Entry 7AT1 (X-ray diffraction, 2.80 A resolution); this record covers chains A and B of the 4 polymer chains in the assembly.

# Chain A
Name: Aspartate carbamoyltransferase (R state), catalytic chain
Organism: Escherichia coli
Notes: EC 2.1.3.2
Reference sequence: P0A786 (PYRB_ECOLI); numbering as in UniProt (aligned over 1-310)
Chain sequence (310 residues; numbered 1 to 310; the number before each row is that of its first residue):
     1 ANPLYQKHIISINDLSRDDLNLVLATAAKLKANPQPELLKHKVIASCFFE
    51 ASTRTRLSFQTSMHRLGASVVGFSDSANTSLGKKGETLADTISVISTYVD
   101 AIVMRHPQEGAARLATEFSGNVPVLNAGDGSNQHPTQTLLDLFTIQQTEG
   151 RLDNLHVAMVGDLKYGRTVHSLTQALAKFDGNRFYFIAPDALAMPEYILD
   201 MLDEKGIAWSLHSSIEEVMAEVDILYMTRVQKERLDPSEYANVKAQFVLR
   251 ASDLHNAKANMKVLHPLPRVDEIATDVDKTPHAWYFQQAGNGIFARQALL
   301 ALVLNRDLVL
Construct notes: conflict Gln60 (Glu in P0A786), Gln147 (Glu in P0A786), Glu149 (Gln in P0A786), Glu196 (Gln in P0A786)
Ligand contacts: phosphonoacetamide (PCT): Ala51, Ser52, Thr53, Arg54, Thr55, Ser80, Lys84, Arg105, His134, Gln137, Pro266, Leu267, Pro268

# Chain B
Name: Aspartate carbamoyltransferase regulatory chain
Organism: Escherichia coli
Reference sequence: P0A7F3 (PYRI_ECOLI); residues 2-153 here correspond to UniProt positions 1-152 (UniProt number = residue number - 1)
Chain sequence (153 residues; each row starts with the number of its first residue):
     1 MTHDNKLGVEAIKRGTVIDHIPAQIGFKLLSLFKLTETDQRITIGLNLPS
    51 GEMGRKDLIKIENTFLSEDQVDQLALYAPQATVNRIDNYEVVGKSRPSLP
   101 ERIDNVLVCPNSNCISHAEPVSSSFAVRKRANDIALKCKYCEKEFSHNVV
   151 LAN
Not modelled in the structure: 1-7
Construct notes: conflict Gly8 (Gln7 in P0A7F3)
Ion coordination: Zn2+: Cys109, Cys114, Cys138, Cys141
Ligand contacts: ATP (adenosine-5'-triphosphate): Glu10, Ala11, Ile12, Val17, Asp19, His20, Glu52, Leu58, Lys60, Asn84, Ile86, Tyr89, Val91, Lys94

# Interface between chain A and chain B
Contacting residue pairs (31):
  Ser11(A) - Glu142(B)  hydrogen bond
  Thr87(A) - Glu119(B)
  Leu88(A) - Ile115(B)  hydrophobic
  Leu88(A) - Glu119(B)  hydrogen bond (backbone-side chain)
  Ala89(A) - Glu119(B)  hydrogen bond (backbone-side chain)
  Pro107(A) - Asn113(B)  hydrogen bond (backbone-side chain)
  Gln108(A) - Asn113(B)  hydrogen bond
  Gln108(A) - Ile115(B)
  Glu109(A) - Asn111(B)  hydrogen bond
  Glu109(A) - Asn113(B)  hydrogen bond
  Glu109(A) - Cys114(B)
  Glu109(A) - Ile115(B)  hydrogen bond (backbone-backbone)
  Glu109(A) - Cys141(B)
  Gly110(A) - Ile115(B)
  Gly110(A) - Tyr140(B)
  Ala111(A) - Ile115(B)
  Arg113(A) - Lys139(B)
  Arg113(A) - Glu142(B)  salt bridge
  Leu114(A) - Ile115(B)  hydrophobic
  Leu114(A) - Glu119(B)
  Leu114(A) - Val121(B)  hydrophobic
  Glu117(A) - Lys139(B)  salt bridge
  Glu117(A) - Tyr140(B)  hydrogen bond
  Asn132(A) - Cys141(B)  hydrogen bond (side chain-backbone)
  Asn132(A) - Glu142(B)  hydrogen bond
  Asn132(A) - Lys143(B)  hydrogen bond
  Glu196(A) - Arg130(B)  salt bridge
  Tyr197(A) - Lys143(B)  hydrogen bond
  Asp200(A) - Arg128(B)  salt bridge
  Asp200(A) - Arg130(B)  salt bridge
  Glu204(A) - Arg128(B)  salt bridge
Also at the interface, not in a pair above, chain A (22 interface residues in all): Asn13, His106, Phe118, Ser131, Gln133
Also at the interface, not in a pair above, chain B (16 interface residues in all): Pro120, Lys137, Glu144

# Overview
22 residues of chain A and 16 residues of chain B are in contact, with 13 hydrogen bonds and 6 salt bridges.
Polar contacts include Arg113(A)-Glu142(B), Glu117(A)-Lys139(B) and Glu196(A)-Arg130(B). Chain A binds
phosphonoacetamide. Ligands of chain B: ATP.
Here chain A is Aspartate carbamoyltransferase (R state), catalytic chain and chain B is Aspartate
carbamoyltransferase regulatory chain, both from Escherichia coli. Entry 7AT1 (Crystal structures of aspartate
carbamoyltransferase ligated with phosphonoacetamide, malonate, and ctp or ATP at 2.8-angstroms resolution
...) was determined by X-ray diffraction (same publication as 8AT1).
